Entry 1S5B (X-ray diffraction, 2.13 A resolution); this record covers chains A and H of the 6 polymer chains in the assembly.

== Chain A ==
Molecule: Cholera enterotoxin, A chain precursor
From: Vibrio cholerae
Notes: EC 2.4.2.36
UniProt: P01555 (CHTA_VIBCH); residues 1-240 here correspond to UniProt positions 19-258 (UniProt number = residue number + 18)
Amino-acid sequence (240 residues; row label = number of the first residue in the row):
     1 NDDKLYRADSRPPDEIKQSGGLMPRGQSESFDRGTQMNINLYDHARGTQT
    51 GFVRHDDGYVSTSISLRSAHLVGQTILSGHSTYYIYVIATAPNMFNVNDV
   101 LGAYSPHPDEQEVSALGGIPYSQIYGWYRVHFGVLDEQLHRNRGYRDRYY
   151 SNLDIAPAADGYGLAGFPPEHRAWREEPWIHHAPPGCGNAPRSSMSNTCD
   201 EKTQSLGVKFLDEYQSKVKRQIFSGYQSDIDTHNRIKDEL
Unresolved in the structure: 26-36, 47-52, 137, 189-197, 236-240
Sequence notes: engineered mutation Ser30 (Tyr in P01555)
Curated features (UniProtKB/Swiss-Prot):
  - active site: Glu112
  - binding site (NAD(+)): Arg7 to Ser10, Met23 to Arg25
Disulfide bonds: Cys187-Cys199
Metal / ion sites: Na+: Asn1, Thr90, Tyr150, Leu153

== Chain H ==
Molecule: cholera toxin B protein (CTB)
From: Vibrio cholerae
UniProt: P01556 (CHTB_VIBCH); residues 1-103 here correspond to UniProt positions 22-124 (UniProt number = residue number + 21)
Amino-acid sequence (103 residues; row label = number of the first residue in the row):
     1 TPQNITDLCAEYHNTQIHTLNDKIFSYTESLAGKREMAIITFKNGATFQV
    51 EVPGSQHIDSQKKAIERMKDTLRIAYLTEAKVEKLCVWNNKTPHAIAAIS
   101 MAN
Disulfide bonds: Cys9-Cys86

== How chain A and chain H interact ==
Contacting residue pairs - 7 pairs, chain A then chain H:
  Lys17(A) - Glu79(H)
  Tyr121(A) - Glu79(H)  hydrogen bond
  Arg143(A) - Leu77(H)  hydrogen bond (side chain-backbone)
  Arg143(A) - Glu79(H)
  Tyr226(A) - Ile74(H)
  Tyr226(A) - Thr78(H)
  Asp229(A) - Arg73(H)
Interface residues without a listed pair, chain A (7 interface residues in all): Asn142, Gly144

== Summary ==
Chain A and chain H form an interface of 7 and 5 residues respectively, with 2 hydrogen bonds. Polar pairs
include Tyr121(A)-Glu79(H) and Arg143(A)-Leu77(H). Curated annotation (UniProt) lists active-site residue
Glu112(A) and 7 NAD+-binding residues on chain A.
Here chain A is Cholera enterotoxin, A chain precursor and chain H is cholera toxin B protein (CTB), both from
Vibrio cholerae. Entry 1S5B (Cholera holotoxin with an A-subunit Y30S mutation Form 3) was determined by X-ray
diffraction together with 1S5C, 1S5D, 1S5E and 1S5F from the same study.
